PDB entry 6OE7 | X-ray diffraction, 2.20 A resolution | chains A and B of the 3 polymer chains in the assembly

[Chain A]
Molecule: Embryonic stem cell-specific 5-hydroxymethylcytosine-binding protein
Source organism: Homo sapiens
Notes: fragment: SRAP domain
UniProtKB: Q96FZ2 (HMCES_HUMAN); residue numbers follow UniProt; this construct covers 2-270
Chain sequence (276 residues; each row starts with the number of its first residue):
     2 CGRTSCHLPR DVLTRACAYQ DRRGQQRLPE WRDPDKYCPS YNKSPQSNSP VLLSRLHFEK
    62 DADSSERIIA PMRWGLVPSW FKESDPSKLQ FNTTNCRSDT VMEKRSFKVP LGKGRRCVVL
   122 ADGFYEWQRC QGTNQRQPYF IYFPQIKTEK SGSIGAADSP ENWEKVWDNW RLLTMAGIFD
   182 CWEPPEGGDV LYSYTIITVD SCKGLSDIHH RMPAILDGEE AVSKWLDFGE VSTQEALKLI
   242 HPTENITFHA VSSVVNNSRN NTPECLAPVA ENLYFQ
Disordered / not traced: 149-159, 271-277
Sequence notes: expression tag (271-277)
What the authors report for this chain:
  - binding site for the 12-nt DNA strand (chain B): Cys-2, His-210
  - catalytic residues: Cys-2
  - catalytic residues: Glu-127, His-210 (citing earlier work)
  - mutagenesis - R98A, R212A: decreased binding to ssDNA
  - mutagenesis - R4A, W81E: decreased binding to 3-nt gap DNA

[Chain B]
Molecule: 12-nt DNA strand
Sequence (12 nucleotides; row label = number of the first residue in the row):
   101 CCAGACGTXG TT
Disordered / not traced: 110-112
Modified / non-standard residues: DRZ (3',4'-dihydroxy-pentanal-5'-phosphate) at position 109

[Chain A / chain B interface]
Pairs across the interface - 25 pairs, chain A then chain B:
  Cys-2(A) with DRZ_109(B), covalent bond
  Trp-81(A) with DC106(B), base contact
  Gln-91(A) with DG107(B), base contact
  Phe-92(A) with DC106(B), sugar contact; DG107(B), base contact
  Asn-93(A) with DG107(B), hydrogen bond to the base; DT108(B), base contact
  Asn-96(A) with DT108(B), sugar contact; DRZ_109(B), sugar contact
  Cys-97(A) with DT108(B), phosphate contact
  Arg-98(A) with DT108(B), hydrogen bond to the phosphate; DRZ_109(B), salt bridge to the phosphate
  Thr-101(A) with DT108(B), phosphate contact
  Lys-105(A) with DG107(B), phosphate contact; DT108(B), salt bridge to the phosphate
  Arg-106(A) with DA105(B), hydrogen bond to the base; DC106(B), hydrogen bond to the sugar; DG107(B), hydrogen bond to the phosphate
  Ser-107(A) with DC106(B), hydrogen bond to the phosphate; DG107(B), hydrogen bond to the phosphate
  Phe-108(A) with DG107(B), phosphate contact; DT108(B), phosphate contact
  Thr-199(A) with DRZ_109(B), hydrogen bond to the phosphate
  His-210(A) with DRZ_109(B), hydrogen bond to the sugar
  Arg-212(A) with DRZ_109(B), salt bridge to the phosphate
Also at the interface, not in a pair above, chain A (17 interface residues in all): Gly-3
Also at the interface, not in a pair above, chain B (6 interface residues in all): DG104

[In short]
17 residues of chain A face 6 of chain B across their interface, with 1 covalent bond, 9 hydrogen bonds and 3
salt bridges. Among the polar pairs are Asn-93(A)/DG107(B), Arg-106(A)/DA105(B) and Arg-106(A)/DC106(B). The
paper reports catalytic residues Cys-2(A), Glu-127(A) and His-210(A); R98A and R212A of chain A reduce binding
to ssDNA; 4 substitutions were tested in all.
Chain A is Embryonic stem cell-specific 5-hydroxymethylcytosine-binding protein (Homo sapiens) and chain B is
a 12-nt DNA strand; the structure, Crystal structure of HMCES cross-linked to DNA abasic site, was determined
by X-ray diffraction, deposited together with 6OEA, 6OEB and 5KO9.
